7KZV - chains U and Y of the 19 polymer chains in the assembly; structure by electron microscopy, 4.20 A resolution (low resolution: residue-level contacts below are approximate; hydrogen-bond / salt-bridge calls are withheld).

# Chain U
Protein: Fanconi anemia, complementation group I
Organism: Homo sapiens
UniProt: B7ZMF2 (B7ZMF2_HUMAN); numbering as in UniProt (aligned over 1-1328)
Sequence (1328 residues; numbered 1 to 1328; the number before each row is that of its first residue):
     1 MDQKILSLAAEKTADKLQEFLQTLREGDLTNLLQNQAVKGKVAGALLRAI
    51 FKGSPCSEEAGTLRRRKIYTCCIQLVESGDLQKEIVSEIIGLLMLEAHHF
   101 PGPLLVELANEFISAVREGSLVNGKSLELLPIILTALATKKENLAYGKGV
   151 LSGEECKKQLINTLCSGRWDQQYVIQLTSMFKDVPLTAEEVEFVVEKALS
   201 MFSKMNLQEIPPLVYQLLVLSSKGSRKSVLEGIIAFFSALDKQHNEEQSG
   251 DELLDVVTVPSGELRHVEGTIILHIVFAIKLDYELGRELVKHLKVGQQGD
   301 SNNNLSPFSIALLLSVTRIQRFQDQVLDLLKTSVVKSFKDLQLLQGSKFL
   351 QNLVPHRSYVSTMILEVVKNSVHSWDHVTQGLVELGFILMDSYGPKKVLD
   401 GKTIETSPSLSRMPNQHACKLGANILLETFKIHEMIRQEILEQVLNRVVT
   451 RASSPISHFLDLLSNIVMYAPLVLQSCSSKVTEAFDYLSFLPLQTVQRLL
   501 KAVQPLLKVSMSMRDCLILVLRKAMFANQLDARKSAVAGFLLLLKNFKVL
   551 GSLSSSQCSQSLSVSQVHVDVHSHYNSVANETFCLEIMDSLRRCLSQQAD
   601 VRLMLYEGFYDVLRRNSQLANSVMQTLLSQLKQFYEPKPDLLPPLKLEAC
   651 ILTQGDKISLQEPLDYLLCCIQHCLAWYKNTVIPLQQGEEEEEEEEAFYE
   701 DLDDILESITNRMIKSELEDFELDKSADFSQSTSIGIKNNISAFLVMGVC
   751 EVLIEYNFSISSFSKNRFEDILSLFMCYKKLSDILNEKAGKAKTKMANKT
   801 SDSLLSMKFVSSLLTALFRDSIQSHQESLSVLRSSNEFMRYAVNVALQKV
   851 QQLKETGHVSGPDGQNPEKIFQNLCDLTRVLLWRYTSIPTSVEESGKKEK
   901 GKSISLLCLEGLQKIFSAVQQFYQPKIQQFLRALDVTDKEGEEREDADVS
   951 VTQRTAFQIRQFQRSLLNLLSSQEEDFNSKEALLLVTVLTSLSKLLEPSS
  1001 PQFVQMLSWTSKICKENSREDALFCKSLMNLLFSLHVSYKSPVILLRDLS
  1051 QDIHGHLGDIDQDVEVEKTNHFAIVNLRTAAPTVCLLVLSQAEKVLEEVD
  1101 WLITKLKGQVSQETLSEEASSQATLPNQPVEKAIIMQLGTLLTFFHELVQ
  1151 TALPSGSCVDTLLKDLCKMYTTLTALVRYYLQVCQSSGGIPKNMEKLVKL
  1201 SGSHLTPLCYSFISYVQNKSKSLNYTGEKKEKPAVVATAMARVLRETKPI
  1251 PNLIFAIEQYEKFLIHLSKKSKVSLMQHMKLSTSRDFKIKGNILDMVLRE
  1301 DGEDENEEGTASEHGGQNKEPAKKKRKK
Not modelled in the structure: 145-150, 250-259, 400-407, 551-574, 685-695, 935-948, 1111-1125, 1222-1232, 1298-1328
Construct notes: conflict Leu877 (Ile in B7ZMF2), Val1235 (Ala in B7ZMF2), Ser1274 (Asn in B7ZMF2)
Disulfide bonds: Cys750-Cys777
What the authors report for this chain:
  - post-translational modification sites: Lys523 (proposed by the authors, not directly observed)
  - disease-associated variants - R1285Q: decreased catalytic activity on ubiquitinated FANCD2 in cells (citing earlier work)

# Chain Y
Molecule: 58-nt DNA strand
Sequence (58 nucleotides; each row starts with the number of its first residue):
     1 GGCACAGGTTCAGAGCAGGCGTTCCGTTCGGATAGCGGTTAGCACAGGTA
    51 GCAGTTGC
Not modelled in the structure: 30-58

# How chain U and chain Y interact
Residue-residue contacts (7):
  Lys793(U) - DC3(Y)
  Lys793(U) - DA4(Y)
  Thr794(U) - DA4(Y)
  Thr1238(U) - DT10(Y)
  Arg1242(U) - DT9(Y)
  Arg1242(U) - DT10(Y)
  Arg1245(U) - DT10(Y)
Also at the interface, not in a pair above, chain Y (5 interface residues in all): DC11

# Overview
Chain U and chain Y each contribute 5 residues to their interface. From the paper: R1285Q of chain U reduces
catalytic activity on ubiquitinated FANCD2 in cells; a modification site at Lys523(U).
Here chain U is Fanconi anemia, complementation group I (Homo sapiens) and chain Y is a 58-nt DNA strand.
Entry 7KZV (Structure of the human fanconi anaemia Core-UBE2T-ID-DNA complex in closed state) was determined
by electron microscopy together with 7KZP, 7KZQ, 7KZR, 7KZS and 7KZT from the same study.
